PDB entry 8ZMU | X-ray diffraction, 2.03 A resolution | chains A and B of the 6 polymer chains in the assembly

== Chain A (and B) ==
Name: Glutamate dehydrogenase
Organism: Thermococcus profundus
Notes: EC 1.4.1.3; chain B of this document is another copy of the same molecule, construct and numbering; everything in this record applies to it too
UniProtKB: O74024 (DHE3_THEPR); numbering as in UniProt (aligned over 1-419)
Sequence (419 residues; row label = number of the first residue in the row):
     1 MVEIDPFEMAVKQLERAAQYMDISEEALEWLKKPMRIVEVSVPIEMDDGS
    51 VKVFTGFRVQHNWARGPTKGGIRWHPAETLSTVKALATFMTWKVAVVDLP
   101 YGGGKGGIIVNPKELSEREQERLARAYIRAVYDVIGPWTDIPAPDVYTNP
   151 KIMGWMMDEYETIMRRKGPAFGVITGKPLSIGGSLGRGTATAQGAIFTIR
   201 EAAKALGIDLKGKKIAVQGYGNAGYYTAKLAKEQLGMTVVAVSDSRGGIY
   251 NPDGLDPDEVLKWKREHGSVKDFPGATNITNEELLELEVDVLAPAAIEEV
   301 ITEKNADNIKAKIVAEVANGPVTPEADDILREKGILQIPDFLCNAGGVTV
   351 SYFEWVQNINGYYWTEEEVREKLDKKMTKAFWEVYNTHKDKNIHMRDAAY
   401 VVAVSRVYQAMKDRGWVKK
Disordered / not traced: 1-4 (chain B: 1-3)
Construct notes: engineered mutation Phe-89 (Trp in O74024)
Swiss-Prot annotation at these positions:
  - active site: Lys-105
  - binding site (NAD(+)): Gly-219 to Tyr-225

== How chain A and chain B interact ==
Pairs across the interface - 43 pairs, chain A then chain B:
  Glu-121(A) with Gly-415(B); Lys-418(B), salt bridge
  Arg-125(A) with Arg-414(B), hydrogen bond (side chain-backbone)
  Gly-154(A) with Asp-413(B)
  Trp-155(A) with Asp-413(B); Arg-414(B); Gly-415(B)
  Asp-158(A) with Arg-414(B), salt bridge; Trp-416(B), hydrogen bond
  Glu-161(A) with Trp-63(B); Arg-414(B), salt bridge
  Arg-166(A) with Arg-36(B); Gln-60(B), hydrogen bond; Trp-63(B); Trp-138(B); Thr-139(B), hydrogen bond (backbone-side chain)
  Lys-167(A) with Trp-138(B)
  Gly-168(A) with Trp-138(B)
  Pro-169(A) with Trp-138(B), hydrophobic
  Phe-171(A) with Arg-65(B); Arg-414(B)
  Pro-178(A) with Asp-413(B)
  Ser-180(A) with Arg-65(B); Gln-409(B); Ala-410(B); Asp-413(B), hydrogen bond
  Ile-181(A) with Ala-64(B); Ala-410(B), hydrophobic; Asp-413(B); Arg-414(B)
  Asn-358(A) with Trp-138(B)
  Ile-359(A) with Trp-138(B); Ile-359(B)
  Asn-360(A) with Ile-359(B); Asn-360(B), hydrogen bond (backbone-side chain)
  Gly-361(A) with Pro-100(B); Tyr-352(B), hydrogen bond (backbone-side chain); Trp-355(B); Val-356(B); Ile-359(B)
  Tyr-362(A) with Tyr-352(B); Lys-372(B), hydrogen bond
  Tyr-363(A) with Pro-100(B), hydrophobic
Also at the interface, not in a pair above, chain A (23 interface residues in all): Lys-151, Met-157, Arg-165
Also at the interface, not in a pair above, chain B (25 interface residues in all): Gly-66, Thr-68, Asp-133, Trp-364

== In short ==
The interface between chain A and chain B involves 23 residues on one side and 25 on the other, with 8
hydrogen bonds and 3 salt bridges. Polar pairs include Glu-121(A)/Lys-418(B), Asp-158(A)/Arg-414(B) and
Glu-161(A)/Arg-414(B).
Both chains are Glutamate dehydrogenase (Thermococcus profundus). Entry 8ZMU (Glutamate dehydrogenase
(W89F-mutant) from thermococcus profundus in the unliganded state) was determined by X-ray diffraction
together with 8ZNE, 8ZNB, 8ZNC, 8ZND and 8ZNG from the same study.
